5KLO - chains A and D of the 4 polymer chains in the assembly; structure by X-ray diffraction, 1.79 A resolution.

== Chain A (and D) ==
Molecule: 2-aminomuconate 6-semialdehyde dehydrogenase
Organism: Pseudomonas fluorescens
Notes: chain D of this document is another copy of the same molecule, construct and numbering; everything in this record applies to it too
UniProtKB: Q83V33 (Q83V33_PSEFL); residues 1-500 here = UniProt positions 1-500
Chain sequence (520 residues; row label = number of the first residue in the row; numbers below 1 keep their minus sign (Met-19 is residue -19)):
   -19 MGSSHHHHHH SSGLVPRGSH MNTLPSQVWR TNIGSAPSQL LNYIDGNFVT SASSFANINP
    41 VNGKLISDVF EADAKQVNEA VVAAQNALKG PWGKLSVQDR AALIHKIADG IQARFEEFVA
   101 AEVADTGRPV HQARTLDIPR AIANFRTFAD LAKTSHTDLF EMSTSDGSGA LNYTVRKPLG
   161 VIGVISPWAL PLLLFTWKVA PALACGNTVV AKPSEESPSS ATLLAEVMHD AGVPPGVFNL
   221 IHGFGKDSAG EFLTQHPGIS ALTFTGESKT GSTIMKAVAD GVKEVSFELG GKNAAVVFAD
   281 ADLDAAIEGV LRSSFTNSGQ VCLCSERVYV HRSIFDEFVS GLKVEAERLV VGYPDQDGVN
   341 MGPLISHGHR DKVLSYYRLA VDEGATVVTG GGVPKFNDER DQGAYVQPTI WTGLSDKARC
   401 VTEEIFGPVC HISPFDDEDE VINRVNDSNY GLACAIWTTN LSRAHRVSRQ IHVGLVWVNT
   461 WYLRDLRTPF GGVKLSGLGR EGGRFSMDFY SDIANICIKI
Unresolved in the structure: -19 to 16 (chain D: -19 to 17)
Construct notes: initiating methionine (-19); expression tag (-18 to 0); engineered mutation Ala169 (Asn in Q83V33)
Metal / ion sites: Na+: Asn37, Ile38, Asp105, Glu196
Small-molecule neighbours:
  - (2Z,4E)-2-hydroxy-6-oxohexa-2,4-dienoic acid (2VS): Arg120, Ala169, Leu170, Leu173, Leu174, Trp177, Glu268, Val301, Cys302, Phe406, Tyr462, Arg464, Phe470
  - NAD (nicotinamide-adenine-dinucleotide): Ile165, Ser166, Pro167, Trp168, Ala169, Leu174, Lys192, Pro193, Ser194, Glu195, Gly223, Phe224, Gly225, Lys226, Gly230, Glu231, Thr234, Phe244, Thr245, Gly246, Glu247, Thr250, Thr253, Ile254, Glu268, Leu269, Gly270, Cys302, His349, Lys352, Glu404, Ile405, Phe406
Reported in the primary citation:
  - conformationally variable residues (side-chain flip): Glu268
  - catalytic residues: Glu268
  - catalytic residues: Arg120, Cys302, Arg464 (proposed by the authors, not directly observed)
  - mutagenesis - N169A: abolished catalytic activity

== Interface between chain A and chain D ==
Pairs across the interface (117):
  Phe140(A) - Asp465(D)
  Phe140(A) - Arg467(D)
  Phe140(A) - Thr468(D)
  Glu141(A) - Asp465(D)
  Glu141(A) - Arg467(D)  hydrogen bond (backbone-side chain)
  Met142(A) - Leu463(D)  hydrophobic
  Met142(A) - Arg464(D)
  Met142(A) - Asp465(D)
  Thr144(A) - Leu463(D)
  Ala150(A) - Leu463(D)  hydrophobic
  Asn152(A) - Asp465(D)
  Asn152(A) - Thr468(D)
  Tyr153(A) - His445(D)  hydrogen bond
  Thr154(A) - Pro469(D)
  Arg156(A) - Arg449(D)  hydrogen bond (backbone-side chain)
  Arg156(A) - Arg484(D)
  Lys157(A) - Arg449(D)  hydrogen bond (side chain-backbone)
  Lys157(A) - Ile451(D)  hydrogen bond (side chain-backbone)
  Ser252(A) - Ala259(D)  hydrogen bond (side chain-backbone)
  Ser252(A) - Asp260(D)
  Ser252(A) - Val262(D)
  Met255(A) - Met255(D)
  Met255(A) - Val258(D)  hydrophobic
  Met255(A) - Ala259(D)  hydrophobic
  Met255(A) - Lys263(D)
  Lys256(A) - Ala259(D)
  Lys256(A) - Asp260(D)  salt bridge
  Val258(A) - Met255(D)  hydrophobic
  Ala259(A) - Ser252(D)  hydrogen bond (backbone-side chain)
  Ala259(A) - Met255(D)  hydrophobic
  Ala259(A) - Lys256(D)
  Asp260(A) - Ser252(D)
  Asp260(A) - Lys256(D)  salt bridge
  Asp260(A) - Leu475(D)
  Gly261(A) - Leu475(D)
  Val262(A) - Ser252(D)
  Val262(A) - Leu269(D)  hydrophobic
  Val262(A) - Lys474(D)
  Val262(A) - Leu475(D)  hydrophobic
  Val262(A) - Gly477(D)
  Val262(A) - Leu478(D)  hydrophobic
  Lys263(A) - Met255(D)
  Lys263(A) - Leu478(D)
  Glu264(A) - Leu478(D)
  Glu264(A) - Gly479(D)  hydrogen bond (side chain-backbone)
  Leu269(A) - Val262(D)  hydrophobic
  His445(A) - Tyr153(D)  hydrogen bond
  Ser448(A) - Ile496(D)
  Arg449(A) - Arg156(D)  hydrogen bond (side chain-backbone)
  Arg449(A) - Lys157(D)  hydrogen bond (backbone-side chain)
  Ile451(A) - Lys157(D)  hydrogen bond (backbone-side chain)
  His452(A) - Asp492(D)  salt bridge
  Val453(A) - Ala494(D)
  Gly454(A) - Ala494(D)
  Gly454(A) - Asn495(D)  hydrogen bond (backbone-backbone)
  Leu455(A) - Asn495(D)
  Val456(A) - Asn495(D)  hydrogen bond (backbone-backbone)
  Val456(A) - Ile496(D)
  Val456(A) - Cys497(D)  hydrogen bond (backbone-backbone)
  Trp457(A) - Cys497(D)
  Val458(A) - Cys497(D)  hydrogen bond (backbone-backbone)
  Val458(A) - Ile498(D)  hydrophobic
  Val458(A) - Lys499(D)  hydrogen bond (backbone-backbone)
  Asn459(A) - Lys499(D)
  Thr460(A) - Lys499(D)
  Leu463(A) - Thr144(D)
  Leu463(A) - Ala150(D)  hydrophobic
  Leu463(A) - Cys497(D)  hydrophobic
  Leu463(A) - Lys499(D)
  Arg464(A) - Met142(D)
  Asp465(A) - Phe140(D)
  Asp465(A) - Glu141(D)
  Asp465(A) - Met142(D)
  Asp465(A) - Asn152(D)
  Arg467(A) - Phe140(D)
  Arg467(A) - Glu141(D)  hydrogen bond (side chain-backbone)
  Thr468(A) - Phe140(D)
  Thr468(A) - Asn152(D)
  Thr468(A) - Asn495(D)
  Pro469(A) - Thr154(D)
  Pro469(A) - Ile493(D)  hydrophobic
  Pro469(A) - Asn495(D)
  Val473(A) - Asp492(D)
  Lys474(A) - Val262(D)
  Leu475(A) - Asp260(D)
  Leu475(A) - Gly261(D)
  Leu475(A) - Val262(D)  hydrophobic
  Gly477(A) - Val262(D)
  Leu478(A) - Lys263(D)
  Leu478(A) - Glu264(D)
  Gly479(A) - Glu264(D)  hydrogen bond (backbone-side chain)
  Arg480(A) - Ile493(D)  hydrogen bond (side chain-backbone)
  Arg484(A) - Arg156(D)
  Arg484(A) - Arg484(D)
  Arg484(A) - Asp488(D)  salt bridge
  Asp488(A) - Arg484(D)  salt bridge
  Asp492(A) - His452(D)  salt bridge
  Asp492(A) - Val473(D)
  Ile493(A) - Pro469(D)  hydrophobic
  Ile493(A) - Arg480(D)  hydrogen bond (backbone-side chain)
  Ala494(A) - Val453(D)
  Ala494(A) - Gly454(D)
  Asn495(A) - Gly454(D)  hydrogen bond (backbone-backbone)
  Asn495(A) - Leu455(D)
  Asn495(A) - Val456(D)  hydrogen bond (backbone-backbone)
  Asn495(A) - Thr468(D)
  Asn495(A) - Pro469(D)
  Ile496(A) - Ser448(D)
  Ile496(A) - Val456(D)
  Cys497(A) - Val456(D)  hydrogen bond (backbone-backbone)
  Cys497(A) - Trp457(D)
  Cys497(A) - Val458(D)  hydrogen bond (backbone-backbone)
  Ile498(A) - His445(D)
  Ile498(A) - Val458(D)  hydrophobic
  Lys499(A) - Val458(D)  hydrogen bond (backbone-backbone)
  Lys499(A) - Asn459(D)
  Lys499(A) - Thr460(D)
Other interface residues (no listed pair), chain A (64 interface residues in all): Asp138, Val155, Ser248, Val265, Phe267, Ala444, Phe485
Other interface residues (no listed pair), chain D (63 interface residues in all): Asp138, Val155, Leu159, Val265, Phe267, Phe485

== In short ==
64 residues of chain A face 63 of chain D across their interface; the contacts include 26 hydrogen bonds and 6
salt bridges. Polar pairs include Lys256(A)-Asp260(D), His452(A)-Asp492(D) and Arg484(A)-Asp488(D). Bound to
chain A: (2Z,4E)-2-hydroxy-6-oxohexa-2,4-dienoic acid and NAD. From the paper: catalytic residues Glu268(A),
Arg120(A) and Cys302(A) among others; N169A of chain A abolishes catalytic activity.
Chain A and chain D are both 2-aminomuconate 6-semialdehyde dehydrogenase (Pseudomonas fluorescens); the
structure, Crystal structure of thioacyl intermediate in 2-aminomuconate 6-semialdehyde dehydrogenase N169A,
was determined by X-ray diffraction, deposited together with 5KJ5, 5KLK, 5KLL, 5KLM and 5KLN.
